Entry 1XXA (X-ray diffraction, 2.20 A resolution); this record covers chains D and E of the 6 polymer chains in the assembly.

== Chain D (and E) ==
Name: Arginine repressor
Organism: Escherichia coli K12
Notes: fragment: initiator met plus c-terminal residues 80 - 156; chain E of this document is another copy of the same molecule, construct and numbering; everything in this record applies to it too
UniProt: P0A6D0 (ARGR_ECOLI); residues 80-156 here = UniProt positions 80-156
Sequence (78 residues; row label = number of the first residue in the row):
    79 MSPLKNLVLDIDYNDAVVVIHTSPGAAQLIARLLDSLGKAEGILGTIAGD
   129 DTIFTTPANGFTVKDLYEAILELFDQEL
Not modelled in the structure: 79-81, 153-156
Metal / ion sites: lead (II) ion: Lys117 (shared with 1 residue of chain F)
Residues lining bound ligands:
  - arginine (ARG), molecule 1: Pro102, Gly103, Asp128
  - arginine (ARG), molecule 2: Gln106, Ala109, Arg110, Asp113, Thr124, Ile125, Ala126
  - arginine (ARG), molecule 3: Gly127, Asp128, Asp129, Thr130

== How chain D and chain E interact ==
Contacting residue pairs - 25 pairs, chain D then chain E:
  Asp88(D) - Lys117(E)  salt bridge
  Asp90(D) - Lys117(E)  salt bridge
  Asp90(D) - Leu122(E)
  Tyr91(D) - Leu122(E)
  Tyr91(D) - Asn137(E)  hydrogen bond (backbone-side chain)
  Asn92(D) - Leu122(E)
  Asn92(D) - Thr134(E)  hydrogen bond
  Asn92(D) - Pro135(E)  hydrogen bond (side chain-backbone)
  Asn92(D) - Asn137(E)
  Asp93(D) - Asp93(E)
  Val97(D) - Leu122(E)
  Val97(D) - Gly123(E)
  Val97(D) - Thr134(E)
  His99(D) - Leu122(E)
  Ile125(D) - Ile125(E)
  Gly127(D) - Ile125(E)
  Asp128(D) - Gln106(E)
  Thr130(D) - Thr124(E)  hydrogen bond (side chain-backbone)
  Thr130(D) - Ile125(E)
  Ile131(D) - Ile125(E)  hydrophobic
  Phe132(D) - Gly123(E)
  Phe132(D) - Thr124(E)
  Phe132(D) - Ile125(E)
  Phe132(D) - Phe132(E)
  Phe132(D) - Thr134(E)
Interface residues without a listed pair, chain D (16 interface residues in all): Ala94, Val95, Ala126
Interface residues without a listed pair, chain E (14 interface residues in all): Ala94, Ala126, Thr133

== Summary ==
16 residues of chain D and 14 residues of chain E are in contact, with 4 hydrogen bonds and 2 salt bridges.
Polar contacts include Asp88(D)-Lys117(E), Asp90(D)-Lys117(E) and Tyr91(D)-Asn137(E). Chain D binds 3 copies
of arginine.
Both chains are Arginine repressor (Escherichia coli K12). Entry 1XXA (C-terminal domain of escherichia coli
arginine repressor/ L-arginine complex; pb derivative) was determined by X-ray diffraction together with 1XXB
and 1XXC from the same study.
